8IGS - chains L and N of the 7 polymer chains in the assembly; structure by electron microscopy, 3.40 A resolution.

== Chain L ==
Name: RNA polymerase sigma factor RpoD
Source organism: Escherichia coli (strain K12)
Reference sequence: P00579 (RPOD_ECOLI); residues 1-613 here = UniProt positions 1-613
Sequence (613 residues; row label = number of the first residue in the row):
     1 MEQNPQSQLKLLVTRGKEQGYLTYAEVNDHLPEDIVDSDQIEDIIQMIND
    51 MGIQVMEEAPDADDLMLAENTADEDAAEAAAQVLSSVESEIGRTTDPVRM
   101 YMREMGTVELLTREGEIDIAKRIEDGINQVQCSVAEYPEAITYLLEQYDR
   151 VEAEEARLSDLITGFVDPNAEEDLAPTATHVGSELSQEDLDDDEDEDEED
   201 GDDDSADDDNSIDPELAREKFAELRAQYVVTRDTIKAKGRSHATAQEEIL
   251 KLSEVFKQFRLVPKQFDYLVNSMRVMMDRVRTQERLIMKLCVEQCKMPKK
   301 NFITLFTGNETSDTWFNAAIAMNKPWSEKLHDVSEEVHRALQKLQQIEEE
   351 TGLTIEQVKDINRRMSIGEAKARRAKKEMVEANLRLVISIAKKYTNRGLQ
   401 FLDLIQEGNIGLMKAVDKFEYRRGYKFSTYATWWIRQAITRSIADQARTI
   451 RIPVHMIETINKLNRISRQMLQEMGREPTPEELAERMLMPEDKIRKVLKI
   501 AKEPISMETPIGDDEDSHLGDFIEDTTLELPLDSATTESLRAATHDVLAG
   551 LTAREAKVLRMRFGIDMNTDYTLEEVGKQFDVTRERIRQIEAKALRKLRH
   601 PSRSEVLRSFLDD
Not modelled in the structure: 1-91, 154-364, 612-613
UniProt features mapped onto this chain:
  - DNA-binding region: Leu573 to Ala592 (H-T-H motif)
  - region: Arg584 to Arg599 (Interaction with anti-sigma factors)
  - motif: Asp403 to Gln406 (Interaction with polymerase core subunit RpoC)
  - site: Arg562 (Interaction with anti-sigma factors)
  - mutagenesis: Ala553 (A553D: Disrupts the interaction with Escherichia phage lambda antitermination protein Q), Arg596 (R596D/E: 2-fold reduction in activation of class II Crp-dependent promoters)

== Chain N ==
Molecule: non-template strand DNA
Sequence (85 nucleotides; each row starts with the number of its first residue):
     1 CTCTCGATTCGTAGAGCCTCGTTGCGTTTGTTTGCACGAACCATATGTAA
    51 GTATTTCCTTAGATAACAATTGATTGAATGTATGC
Not modelled in the structure: 1-24, 51-62, 74-85

== How chain L and chain N interact ==
Contacting residue pairs (24):
  Lys418(L) - DT48(N)  phosphate contact
  Phe419(L) - DA50(N)  base contact
  Glu420(L) - DA50(N)  hydrogen bond to the base
  Arg423(L) - DA50(N)  hydrogen bond to the base
  Tyr425(L) - DA50(N)  phosphate contact
  Tyr430(L) - DA50(N)  stacking on the base
  Trp433(L) - DA49(N)  base contact
  Trp433(L) - DA50(N)  sugar contact
  Trp434(L) - DT48(N)  phosphate contact
  Gln437(L) - DT48(N)  hydrogen bond to the base
  Gln437(L) - DA49(N)  base contact
  Arg441(L) - DG47(N)  hydrogen bond to the base
  Arg441(L) - DT48(N)  base contact
  Arg451(L) - DA45(N)  salt bridge to the phosphate
  Pro453(L) - DT44(N)  phosphate contact
  Pro453(L) - DA45(N)  phosphate contact
  His455(L) - DA43(N)  sugar contact
  His455(L) - DT44(N)  salt bridge to the phosphate
  Lys493(L) - DA43(N)  salt bridge to the phosphate
  Thr583(L) - DG26(N)  hydrogen bond to the phosphate
  Glu585(L) - DT27(N)  base contact
  Arg586(L) - DC25(N)  salt bridge to the phosphate
  Arg586(L) - DG26(N)  phosphate contact
  Gln589(L) - DC25(N)  base contact
Also at the interface, not in a pair above, chain L (19 interface residues in all): Val454
Also at the interface, not in a pair above, chain N (12 interface residues in all): DC42, DT46

== Overview ==
19 residues of chain L and 12 residues of chain N are in contact; the contacts include 5 hydrogen bonds, 4
salt bridges and 1 aromatic stacking contact. Polar contacts include Glu420(L)-DA50(N), Arg423(L)-DA50(N) and
Gln437(L)-DT48(N). Curated annotation (UniProt) lists 2 mutagenesis sites on chain L.
Here chain L is RNA polymerase sigma factor RpoD (Escherichia coli (strain K12)) and chain N is non-template
strand DNA. Entry 8IGS (Cryo-EM structure of RNAP-promoter open complex at lambda promoter PRE) was determined
by electron microscopy, deposited together with 8IGR.
